PDB entry 7XI9 | electron microscopy, 2.52 A resolution | chains A and B of the 3 polymer chains in the assembly

# Chain A
Molecule: DNA (cytosine-5)-methyltransferase 1
Source organism: Homo sapiens
Notes: EC 2.1.1.37
UniProt: P26358 (DNMT1_HUMAN); residue numbers follow UniProt; this construct covers 351-1616
Sequence (1266 residues; numbered 351 to 1616; the number before each row is that of its first residue):
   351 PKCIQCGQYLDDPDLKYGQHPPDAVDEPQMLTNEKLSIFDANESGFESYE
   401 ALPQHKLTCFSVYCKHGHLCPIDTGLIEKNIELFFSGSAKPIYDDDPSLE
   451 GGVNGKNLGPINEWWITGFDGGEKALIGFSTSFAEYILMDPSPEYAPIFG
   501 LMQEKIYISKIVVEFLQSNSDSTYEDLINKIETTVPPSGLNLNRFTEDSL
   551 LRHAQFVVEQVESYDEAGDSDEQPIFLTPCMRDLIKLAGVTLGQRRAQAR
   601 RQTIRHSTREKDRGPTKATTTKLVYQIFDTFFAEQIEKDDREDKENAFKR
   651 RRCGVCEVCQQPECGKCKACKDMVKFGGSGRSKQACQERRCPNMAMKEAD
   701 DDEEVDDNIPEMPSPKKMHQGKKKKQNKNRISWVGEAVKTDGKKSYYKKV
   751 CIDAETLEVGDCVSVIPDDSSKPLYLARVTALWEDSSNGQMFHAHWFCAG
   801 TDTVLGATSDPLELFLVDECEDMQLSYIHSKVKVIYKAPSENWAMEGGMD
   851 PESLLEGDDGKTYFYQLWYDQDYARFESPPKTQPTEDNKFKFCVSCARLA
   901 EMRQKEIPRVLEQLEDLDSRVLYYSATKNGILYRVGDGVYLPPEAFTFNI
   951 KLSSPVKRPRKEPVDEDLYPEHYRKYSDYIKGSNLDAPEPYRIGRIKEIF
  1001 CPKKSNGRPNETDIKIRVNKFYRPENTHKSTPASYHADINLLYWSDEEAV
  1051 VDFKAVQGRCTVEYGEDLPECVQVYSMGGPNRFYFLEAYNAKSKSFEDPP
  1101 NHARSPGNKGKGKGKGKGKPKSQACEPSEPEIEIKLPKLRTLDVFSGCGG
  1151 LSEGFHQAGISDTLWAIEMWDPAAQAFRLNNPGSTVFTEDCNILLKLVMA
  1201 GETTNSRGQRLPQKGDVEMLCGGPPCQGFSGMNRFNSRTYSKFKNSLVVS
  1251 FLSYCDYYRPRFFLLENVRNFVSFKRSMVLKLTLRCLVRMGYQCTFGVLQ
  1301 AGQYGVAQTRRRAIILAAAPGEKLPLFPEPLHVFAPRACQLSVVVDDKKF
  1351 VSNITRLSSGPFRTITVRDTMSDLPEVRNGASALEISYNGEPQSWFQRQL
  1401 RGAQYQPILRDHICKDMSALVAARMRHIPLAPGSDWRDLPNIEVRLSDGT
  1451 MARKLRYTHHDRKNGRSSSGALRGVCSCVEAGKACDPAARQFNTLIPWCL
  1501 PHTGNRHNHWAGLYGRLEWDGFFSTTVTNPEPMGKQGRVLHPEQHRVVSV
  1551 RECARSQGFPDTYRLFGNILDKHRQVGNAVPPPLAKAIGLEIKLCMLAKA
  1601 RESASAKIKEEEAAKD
Not modelled in the structure: 351-613, 640-651, 697-755, 850-859, 885-890, 953-962, 1106-1135, 1610-1616
Curated features (UniProtKB/Swiss-Prot):
  - zinc finger: Asn-646 to Pro-692 (CXXC-type)
  - region: Lys-1109 to Pro-1120 (6 X 2 AA tandem repeats of K-G)
  - active site: Cys-1226
  - binding site (Zn(2+)): Cys-353, Cys-356, Cys-414, His-418, Cys-653, Cys-656, Cys-659, Cys-664, Cys-667, Cys-670, Cys-686, Cys-691
  - binding site (S-adenosyl-L-methionine): Ser-1146, Gly-1150, Leu-1151, Glu-1168, Met-1169, Asp-1190, Cys-1191, Asn-1578, Val-1580
  - site: Ser-509 (Important for activity)
  - modified residue: Lys-366 (N6-acetyllysine), Ser-394 (Phosphoserine), Ser-398 (Phosphoserine), Ser-509 (Phosphoserine), Ser-549 (Phosphoserine), Ser-714 (Phosphoserine), Ser-732 (Phosphoserine), Lys-749 (N6-acetyllysine), Ser-878 (Phosphoserine), Lys-891 (N6-acetyllysine), Lys-957 (N6-acetyllysine), Lys-961 (N6-acetyllysine), Lys-975 (N6-acetyllysine), Lys-1054 (N6-acetyllysine), Lys-1111 (N6-acetyllysine), Lys-1113 (N6-acetyllysine), Lys-1115 (N6-acetyllysine), Lys-1117 (N6-acetyllysine), Lys-1119 (N6-acetyllysine), Lys-1121 (N6-acetyllysine) and 2 more in UniProt
  - cross-link: Lys-1609 (Glycyl lysine isopeptide (Lys-Gly) (interchain with G-Cter in SUMO2))
  - natural variant: Asp-490 to Pro-491 (sequence variant, change not given here; In HSN1E), Tyr-495 (Y495C: In HSN1E), Ala-554 (A554V: In ADCADN), Gly-589 (G589A: In ADCADN), Val-590 (V590F: In ADCADN)
  - mutagenesis: Cys-653 (C653G: Reduces activity about 10-fold; when associated with G-656; G-659; G-664; G-667 and G-670), Cys-656 (C656G: Reduces activity about 10-fold; when associated with G-653; G-659; G-664; G-667 and G-670), Cys-659 (C659G: Reduces activity about 10-fold; when associated with G-653; G-656; G-664; G-667 and G-670), Cys-664 (C664F: Reduces activity about 10-fold; when associated with G-653; G-656; G-659; G-667 and G-670), Cys-667 (C667G: Reduces activity about 10-fold; when associated with G-653; G-656; G-659; G-664 and G-670), Cys-670 (C670G: Reduces activity about 10-fold; when associated with G-653; G-656; G-659; G-664 and G-667), Cys-1226 (C1226A: Loss of activity)
Bound ions: Zn2+ site 1: Cys-653, Cys-656, Cys-659, Cys-691; Zn2+ site 2: Cys-664, Cys-667, Cys-670, Cys-686; Zn2+ site 3: His-793, Cys-820, Cys-893, Cys-896; Zn2+ site 4: Cys-1476, Cys-1478, Cys-1485, His-1502
Residues lining bound ligands: S-adenosylhomocysteine (SAH): Phe-1145, Ser-1146, Gly-1147, Cys-1148, Gly-1149, Gly-1150, Leu-1151, Ile-1167, Glu-1168, Met-1169, Trp-1170, Ala-1173, Glu-1189, Asp-1190, Cys-1191, Gly-1223, Pro-1225, Lys-1244, Leu-1247, Glu-1266, Asn-1578, Ala-1579, Val-1580
What the authors report for this chain:
  - binding site for the 12-nt DNA strand: Pro-1224 to Arg-1238, Tyr-1240
  - binding site for the 12-nt DNA strand (chain B): Cys-1499, Leu-1500, Trp-1510, Met-1533, Gly-1534
  - conformationally variable residues (helix shift, loop rearrangement, order/disorder transition, side-chain flip): Ile-731 to Glu-755, Val-765 to Tyr-775, Asn-1236 to Arg-1259
  - contacts within the chain: Pro-615/Phe-1243, Lys-617/Phe-1243, Gln-635/Phe-1243
  - mutagenesis - F631A/F632A: abolished binding to hemimethylated DNA
  - mutagenesis - F631A/F632A: decreased catalytic activity

# Chain B
Molecule: 12-nt DNA strand
Sequence (12 nucleotides; row label = number of the first residue in the row):
     1 ACTTACGGAAGG
Modified positions: 5CM (5-methyl-2'-deoxy-cytidine-5'-monophosphate) at position 6

# Interface between chain A and chain B
Pairs across the interface (29):
  Gly-1231(A) with DG7(B), hydrogen bond to the base; DG8(B), hydrogen bond to the base
  Met-1232(A) with DG7(B), base contact
  Asn-1233(A) with DG7(B), hydrogen bond to the base
  Arg-1234(A) with DA5(B), base contact; 5CM_6(B), hydrogen bond to the base; DG7(B), base contact
  Asn-1236(A) with DG7(B), base contact
  Arg-1269(A) with DG11(B), salt bridge to the phosphate
  Ser-1273(A) with DA10(B), sugar contact
  Gln-1340(A) with DG12(B), sugar contact
  Ser-1342(A) with DG12(B), hydrogen bond to the phosphate
  Val-1344(A) with DG11(B), phosphate contact
  Lys-1349(A) with DG12(B), salt bridge to the phosphate
  Arg-1490(A) with DT4(B), phosphate contact; DA5(B), salt bridge to the phosphate
  Cys-1499(A) with DA5(B), hydrogen bond to the phosphate
  Leu-1500(A) with 5CM_6(B), base contact
  His-1502(A) with DA5(B), phosphate contact; 5CM_6(B), salt bridge to the phosphate
  Thr-1503(A) with 5CM_6(B), hydrogen bond to the phosphate
  Arg-1506(A) with DG7(B), salt bridge to the phosphate
  His-1507(A) with 5CM_6(B), sugar contact; DG7(B), salt bridge to the phosphate; DG8(B), base contact
  Trp-1510(A) with 5CM_6(B), base contact
  Met-1533(A) with 5CM_6(B), hydrogen bond to the base
  Lys-1535(A) with DG7(B), hydrogen bond to the base
  Leu-1570(A) with DC2(B), phosphate contact
Also at the interface, not in a pair above, chain A (28 interface residues in all): Arg-1337, Asp-1416, Arg-1424, Trp-1498, Glu-1531, Gly-1534
Also at the interface, not in a pair above, chain B (10 interface residues in all): DT3

# Overview
28 residues of chain A and 10 residues of chain B are in contact, with 9 hydrogen bonds and 6 salt bridges.
Polar contacts include Gly-1231(A)/DG7(B), Gly-1231(A)/DG8(B) and Asn-1233(A)/DG7(B). The paper reports a
binding site for the 12-nt DNA strand (chain B) at Cys-1499(A), Leu-1500(A) and Trp-1510(A) among others;
F631A/F632A of chain A abolish binding to hemimethylated DNA.
Here chain A is DNA (cytosine-5)-methyltransferase 1 (Homo sapiens) and chain B is a 12-nt DNA strand. Entry
7XI9 (Cryo-EM structure of human DNMT1 (aa:351-1616) in complex with ubiquitinated H3 and hemimethylated DNA
analog (CXXC-ordered ...) was determined by electron microscopy together with 7XIB from the same study.
